7MT4 - chains A and B; structure by X-ray diffraction, 1.40 A resolution.

== Chain A ==
Protein: Tryptophan synthase alpha chain
From: Salmonella enterica subsp. enterica serovar Typhimurium
Notes: EC 4.2.1.20
Reference sequence: A0A0D6FWC1 (A0A0D6FWC1_SALTM); residue numbers follow UniProt; this construct covers 1-268
Chain sequence (268 residues; numbered 1 to 268; the number before each row is that of its first residue):
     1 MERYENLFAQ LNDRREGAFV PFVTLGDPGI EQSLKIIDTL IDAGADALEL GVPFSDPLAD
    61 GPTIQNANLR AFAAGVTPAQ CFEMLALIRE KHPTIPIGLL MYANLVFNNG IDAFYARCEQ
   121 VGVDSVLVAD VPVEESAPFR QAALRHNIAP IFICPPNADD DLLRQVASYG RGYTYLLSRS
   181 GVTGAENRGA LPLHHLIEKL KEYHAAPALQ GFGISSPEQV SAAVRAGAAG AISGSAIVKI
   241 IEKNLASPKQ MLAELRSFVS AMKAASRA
Unresolved in the structure: 190-192
Small-molecule neighbours: F9F (2-({[4-(trifluoromethoxy)phenyl]sulfonyl}amino)ethyl dihydrogen phosphate): F22, E49, A59, D60, I64, L100, L127, A129, I153, Y175, L177, R179, T183, G184, A185, F212, G213, I214, I232, S233, G234, S235

== Chain B ==
Protein: Tryptophan synthase beta chain
From: Salmonella enterica subsp. enterica serovar Typhimurium
Notes: EC 4.2.1.20
Reference sequence: P0A2K1 (TRPB_SALTY); numbering as in UniProt (aligned over 1-397)
Chain sequence (397 residues; each row starts with the number of its first residue):
     1 MTTLLNPYFG EFGGMYVPQI LMPALNQLEE AFVSAQKDPE FQAQFADLLK NYAGRPTALT
    61 KCQNITAGTR TTLYLKREDL LHGGAHKTNQ VLGQALLAKR MGKSEIIAET GAGQHGVASA
   121 LASALLGLKC RIYMGAKDVE RQSPNVFRMR LMGAEVIPVH SGSATLKDAC NEALRDWSGS
   181 YETAHYMLGT AAGPHPYPTI VREFQRMIGE ETKAQILDKE GRLPDAVIAC VGGGSNAIGM
   241 FADFINDTSV GLIGVEPGGH GIETGEHGAP LKHGRVGIYF GMKAPMMQTA DGQIEESYSI
   301 SAGLDFPSVG PQHAYLNSIG RADYVSITDD EALEAFKTLC RHEGIIPALE SSHALAHALK
   361 MMREQPEKEQ LLVVNLSGRG DKDIFTVHDI LKARGEI
Unresolved in the structure: 1, 397
Small-molecule neighbours: 0JO (2-{[(E)-{3-hydroxy-2-methyl-5-[(phosphonooxy)methyl]pyridin-4-yl}methylidene]amino}prop-2-enoic acid): A85, H86, K87, E109, T110, G111, A112, G113, Q114, H115, L166, G189, T190, C230, V231, G232, G233, G234, S235, N236, A302, G303, L304, A348, E350, S351, S377, G378
What the authors report for this chain:
  - catalytic residues: K87
  - binding site for 0JO: K87, T110
  - catalytic residues: E109 (proposed by the authors, not directly observed)
  - mutagenesis - E109D (27-fold): decreased catalytic activity (citing earlier work)

== Interface between chain A and chain B ==
Residue-residue contacts (65):
  P53(A) - Q293(B)  hydrogen bond (backbone-side chain)
  F54(A) - G292(B)
  F54(A) - Q293(B)
  S55(A) - Q293(B)  hydrogen bond (backbone-side chain)
  S55(A) - I294(B)  hydrogen bond (side chain-backbone)
  D56(A) - K167(B)  salt bridge
  D56(A) - N171(B)  hydrogen bond
  D56(A) - Y279(B)
  D56(A) - I294(B)
  P57(A) - R175(B)  hydrogen bond (backbone-side chain)
  L58(A) - P18(B)  hydrophobic
  L58(A) - L174(B)  hydrophobic
  L58(A) - R175(B)
  D60(A) - R175(B)  hydrogen bond (backbone-side chain)
  Q65(A) - R175(B)
  F72(A) - Q293(B)
  T77(A) - D291(B)
  P78(A) - D291(B)
  A103(A) - I278(B)  hydrophobic
  N104(A) - G277(B)
  N104(A) - I278(B)  hydrogen bond (side chain-backbone)
  N104(A) - Q288(B)  hydrogen bond
  N104(A) - G292(B)  hydrogen bond (side chain-backbone)
  N104(A) - I294(B)
  L105(A) - D291(B)
  L105(A) - G292(B)
  F107(A) - V276(B)
  F107(A) - I278(B)  hydrophobic
  F107(A) - K283(B)
  N108(A) - R275(B)  hydrogen bond
  N108(A) - Q288(B)
  N108(A) - A290(B)  hydrogen bond (side chain-backbone)
  N108(A) - D291(B)  hydrogen bond (side chain-backbone)
  N108(A) - G292(B)
  N109(A) - A290(B)
  A129(A) - P18(B)
  D130(A) - Y16(B)
  D130(A) - V17(B)  hydrogen bond (backbone-backbone)
  D130(A) - P18(B)
  P132(A) - M15(B)
  P132(A) - V17(B)
  P132(A) - Q19(B)
  P132(A) - M22(B)  hydrophobic
  V133(A) - Q19(B)  hydrogen bond (backbone-side chain)
  E134(A) - Q19(B)  hydrogen bond
  E134(A) - M22(B)
  E135(A) - Y8(B)  hydrogen bond
  E135(A) - G14(B)
  E135(A) - M15(B)  hydrogen bond (side chain-backbone)
  E135(A) - Y16(B)  hydrogen bond
  I153(A) - Q19(B)
  P155(A) - Q19(B)
  P155(A) - I20(B)  hydrophobic
  N157(A) - I20(B)  hydrogen bond (side chain-backbone)
  N157(A) - P23(B)
  N157(A) - Y181(B)  hydrogen bond
  L162(A) - Q19(B)
  S180(A) - I20(B)
  S180(A) - S178(B)
  S180(A) - G179(B)
  S180(A) - Y181(B)
  G181(A) - S178(B)  hydrogen bond (backbone-backbone)
  G181(A) - G179(B)
  V182(A) - R175(B)
  V182(A) - S178(B)
Also at the interface, not in a pair above, chain A (35 interface residues in all): A59, V131, F139, P156, L177
Also at the interface, not in a pair above, chain B (32 interface residues in all): T2, E172, T289

== Summary ==
35 residues of chain A and 32 residues of chain B are in contact; the contacts include 21 hydrogen bonds and 1
salt bridge. Polar pairs include D56(A)-K167(B), P53(A)-Q293(B) and S55(A)-Q293(B). Chain A binds compound
F9F. Bound to chain B: compound 0JO. From the paper: catalytic residues K87(B) and E109(B); E109D of chain B
reduces catalytic activity.
Here chain A is Tryptophan synthase alpha chain and chain B is Tryptophan synthase beta chain, both from
Salmonella enterica subsp. enterica serovar Typhimurium. Entry 7MT4 (Crystal structure of tryptophan Synthase
in complex with F9, NH4+, pH7.8 - alpha aminoacrylate form - ...) was determined by X-ray diffraction together
with 7MT5 and 7MT6 from the same study.
